PDB entry 8TBB | X-ray diffraction, 2.50 A resolution | chains H and L of the 3 polymer chains in the assembly

[Chain H]
Protein: F9S Fab heavy chain
Organism: Homo sapiens
Notes: antibody fragment or engineered binder
Sequence (226 residues; numbered 1 to 226; the number before each row is that of its first residue):
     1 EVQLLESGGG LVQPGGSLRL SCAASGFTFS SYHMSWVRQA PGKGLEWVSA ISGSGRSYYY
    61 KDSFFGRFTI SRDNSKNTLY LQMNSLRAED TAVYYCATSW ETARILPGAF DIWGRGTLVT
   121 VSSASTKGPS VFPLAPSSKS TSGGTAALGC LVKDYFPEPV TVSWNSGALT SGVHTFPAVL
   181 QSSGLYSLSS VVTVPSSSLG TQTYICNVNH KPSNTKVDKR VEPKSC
Not modelled in the structure: 139-142, 224-226
Disulfides: Cys22-Cys96, Cys150-Cys206

[Chain L]
Protein: F9S Fab light chain
Organism: Homo sapiens
Notes: antibody fragment or engineered binder
Sequence (214 residues; row label = number of the first residue in the row):
     1 DIQLTQSPSF LSASVGDRVT ITCRTSQDTN SYLAWYQQKP GKAPKLLIYA ASVLLSGVPS
    61 RFSGSGSGTE FTLTISSLQP EDFATYYCQQ LASSPITFGQ GTRLEIKRTV AAPSVFIFPP
   121 SDEQLKSGTA SVVCLLNNFY PREAKVQWKV DNALQSGNSQ ESVTEQDSKD STYSLSSTLT
   181 LSKADYEKHK VYACEVTHQG LSSPVTKSFN RGEC
Disulfides: Cys23-Cys88, Cys134-Cys194

[How chain H and chain L interact]
Contacting residue pairs (77; chain H residue first):
  Gln39(H) - Gln38(L)  hydrogen bond
  Gln39(H) - Tyr87(L)  hydrogen bond
  Lys43(H) - Tyr87(L)
  Gly44(H) - Tyr87(L)
  Leu45(H) - Pro44(L)  hydrophobic
  Leu45(H) - Tyr87(L)  hydrophobic
  Leu45(H) - Phe98(L)
  Trp47(H) - Pro95(L)  hydrophobic
  Trp47(H) - Ile96(L)
  Trp47(H) - Phe98(L)
  Lys61(H) - Pro95(L)
  Asp62(H) - Asp1(L)
  Tyr95(H) - Gln38(L)
  Tyr95(H) - Lys42(L)
  Tyr95(H) - Ala43(L)  hydrophobic
  Glu101(H) - Leu55(L)
  Glu101(H) - Ser56(L)  hydrogen bond (side chain-backbone)
  Thr102(H) - Leu46(L)
  Thr102(H) - Tyr49(L)
  Ile105(H) - Tyr49(L)  hydrophobic
  Ile105(H) - Ala50(L)  hydrophobic
  Leu106(H) - Tyr32(L)  hydrophobic
  Leu106(H) - Ala50(L)
  Leu106(H) - Leu91(L)  hydrophobic
  Pro107(H) - Leu91(L)
  Gly108(H) - Tyr36(L)
  Gly108(H) - Gln89(L)  hydrogen bond (backbone-side chain)
  Gly108(H) - Leu91(L)
  Ala109(H) - Tyr36(L)
  Ala109(H) - Tyr49(L)  hydrophobic
  Ala109(H) - Gln89(L)
  Ala109(H) - Leu91(L)
  Phe110(H) - Tyr36(L)  hydrogen bond (backbone-side chain)
  Phe110(H) - Leu46(L)
  Phe110(H) - Gln89(L)
  Asp111(H) - Leu46(L)
  Asp111(H) - Leu55(L)
  Trp113(H) - Tyr36(L)  hydrophobic
  Trp113(H) - Ala43(L)  hydrophobic
  Trp113(H) - Pro44(L)  hydrogen bond (side chain-backbone)
  Gly114(H) - Ala43(L)
  Phe132(H) - Ser121(L)
  Phe132(H) - Glu123(L)
  Phe132(H) - Gln124(L)
  Phe132(H) - Ser127(L)
  Pro133(H) - Ser121(L)
  Pro133(H) - Glu123(L)
  Leu134(H) - Phe118(L)
  Leu134(H) - Val133(L)  hydrophobic
  Ala135(H) - Phe118(L)
  Ser137(H) - Cys214(L)  hydrogen bond (side chain-backbone)
  Thr145(H) - Phe116(L)
  Ala147(H) - Phe116(L)  hydrophobic
  Ala147(H) - Phe118(L)
  Leu148(H) - Phe118(L)  hydrophobic
  Leu151(H) - Gln124(L)
  Leu151(H) - Ser131(L)
  Lys153(H) - Ser131(L)
  His174(H) - Asn137(L)
  His174(H) - Asn138(L)  hydrogen bond
  His174(H) - Thr164(L)
  His174(H) - Ser174(L)  hydrogen bond
  Phe176(H) - Leu135(L)  hydrophobic
  Phe176(H) - Ser162(L)
  Phe176(H) - Thr164(L)
  Phe176(H) - Ser174(L)
  Phe176(H) - Leu175(L)
  Phe176(H) - Ser176(L)
  Pro177(H) - Ser162(L)  hydrogen bond (backbone-side chain)
  Pro177(H) - Val163(L)
  Val179(H) - Gln160(L)
  Leu180(H) - Gln160(L)
  Gln181(H) - Gln160(L)
  Ser189(H) - Ser176(L)  hydrogen bond
  Val191(H) - Leu135(L)  hydrophobic
  Thr193(H) - Asn137(L)
  Lys219(H) - Glu123(L)  salt bridge
Other interface residues (no listed pair), chain H (44 interface residues in all): Val37, Glu46, Tyr60, Val131, Ala146
Other interface residues (no listed pair), chain L (44 interface residues in all): Ser31, Leu33, Ala34, Leu54, Ser94, Thr129, Glu161

[Overview]
Chain H and chain L each contribute 44 residues to their interface; the contacts include 11 hydrogen bonds and
1 salt bridge. Polar contacts include Lys219(H)-Glu123(L), Gln39(H)-Gln38(L) and Gln39(H)-Tyr87(L).
Here chain H is F9S Fab heavy chain and chain L is F9S Fab light chain, both from Homo sapiens. Entry 8TBB
(F9S, novel TIM-3 targeting antibody, bound to IgV domain of TIM-3) was determined by X-ray diffraction.
